5Z7Y - chain A; structure by X-ray diffraction, 1.90 A resolution.

[Chain A]
Molecule: Hyposensitive to light 7
Source organism: Striga hermonthica
Reference sequence: A0A0M3PNA2 (A0A0M3PNA2_STRHE); numbering as in UniProt (aligned over 1-271)
Chain sequence (281 residues; row label = number of the first residue in the row; numbers below 1 keep their minus sign (Met-1 is residue -1)):
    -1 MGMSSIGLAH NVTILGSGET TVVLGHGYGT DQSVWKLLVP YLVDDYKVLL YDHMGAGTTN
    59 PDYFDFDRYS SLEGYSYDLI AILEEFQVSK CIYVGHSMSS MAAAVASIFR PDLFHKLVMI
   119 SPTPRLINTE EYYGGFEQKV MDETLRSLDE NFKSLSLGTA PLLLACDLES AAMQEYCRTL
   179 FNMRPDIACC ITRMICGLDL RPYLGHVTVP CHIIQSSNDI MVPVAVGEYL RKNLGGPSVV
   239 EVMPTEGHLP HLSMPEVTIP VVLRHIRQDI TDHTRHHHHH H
Not modelled in the structure: -1 to 1, 269-279
Sequence notes: expression tag (-1 to 0, 272-279)
Ion coordination: Mg2+ near Ser95 (its only coordinating residue here)
Small-molecule neighbours: 1,4-diethylene dioxide (DIO): His24, Gly25, Tyr26, His51, Leu70, Tyr73, Met96, Ser97, Ile189, Ile193
From the paper describing this entry:
  - specificity-determining residues: Thr142, Phe150, Leu153, Thr157
  - mutagenesis - L124F/T190F/C194F (100-fold), T190F/C194F: decreased binding to rac-GR24
  - mutagenesis - L124F/T190F/C194F, T190F/C194F: increased binding to KAR1

[Overview]
Chain A binds 1,4-diethylene dioxide. The paper reports that L124F/T190F/C194F and T190F/C194F reduce binding
to rac-GR24; specificity determinants Thr142, Phe150 and Leu153 among others.
Chain A is Hyposensitive to light 7 (Striga hermonthica); the structure, Crystal structure of Striga
hermonthica HTL7 (ShHTL7), was determined by X-ray diffraction (same publication as 5Z7W, 5Z7X and 5Z7Z).
